PDB entry 9CHI | X-ray diffraction, 2.20 A resolution | chains C and D of the 4 polymer chains in the assembly

Chain C:
Molecule: Alpha-N-methyltransferase
From: Shewanella oneidensis MR-1
Reference sequence: Q8EGW3 (Q8EGW3_SHEON); residues 2-263 here = UniProt positions 2-263
Chain sequence (262 residues; each row starts with the number of its first residue):
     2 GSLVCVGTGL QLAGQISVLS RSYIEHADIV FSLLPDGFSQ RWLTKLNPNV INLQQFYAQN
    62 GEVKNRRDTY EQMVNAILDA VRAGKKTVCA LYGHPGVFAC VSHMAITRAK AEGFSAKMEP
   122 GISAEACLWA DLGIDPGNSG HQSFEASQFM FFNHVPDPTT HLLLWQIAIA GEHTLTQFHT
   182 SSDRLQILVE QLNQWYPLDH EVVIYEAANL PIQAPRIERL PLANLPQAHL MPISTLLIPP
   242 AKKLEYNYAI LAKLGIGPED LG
Residues lining bound ligands: S-adenosylhomocysteine (SAH): Leu11, Tyr93, Gly94, His95, Val98, Phe99, Ala100, Ile123, Ser124, Ala125, Trp166, Gln167, Tyr206, Glu207, Ala208, Asn210, Pro233, Ile234, Ser235, Thr236

Chain D:
Molecule: SonA
From: Shewanella oneidensis MR-1
Reference sequence: Q8EGW2 (Q8EGW2_SHEON); numbering as in UniProt (aligned over 3-70)
Chain sequence (68 residues; numbered 3 to 70; the number before each row is that of its first residue):
     3 GLSDFFTQLG QDAQLMEDYK QNPEAVMRAH GLTDEQINAV MTGDMEKLKT LSGDSSYQSA
    63 LVISHGNG
Not modelled in the structure: 3, 58-61
Construct notes: engineered mutation Ala62 (Tyr in Q8EGW2)

Interface between chain C and chain D:
Residue-residue contacts (63; chain C residue first):
  Leu13(C) - Phe8(D)  hydrophobic
  Leu13(C) - Thr9(D)
  Leu13(C) - Gly12(D)
  Ala14(C) - Thr9(D)
  Ala14(C) - Gln13(D)
  Gly15(C) - Gly12(D)
  Arg22(C) - Gln13(D)
  Leu34(C) - Ala62(D)
  Leu34(C) - Ile65(D)  hydrophobic
  Leu35(C) - Leu63(D)
  Pro36(C) - Leu63(D)  hydrophobic
  Gly38(C) - Asp56(D)
  Phe39(C) - Ser5(D)
  Phe39(C) - Phe8(D)  hydrophobic
  Phe39(C) - Leu50(D)
  Phe39(C) - Ser54(D)
  Arg42(C) - Ser5(D)  hydrogen bond
  Arg42(C) - Ser54(D)  hydrogen bond
  Arg42(C) - Asp56(D)  salt bridge
  Trp43(C) - Thr9(D)
  Trp43(C) - Gln13(D)
  Gln55(C) - Ala62(D)  hydrogen bond (side chain-backbone)
  Tyr58(C) - Ala62(D)  hydrogen bond (side chain-backbone)
  Tyr58(C) - Val64(D)  hydrogen bond (side chain-backbone)
  Arg67(C) - Val64(D)
  Arg67(C) - Ser66(D)  hydrogen bond (side chain-backbone)
  Arg67(C) - His67(D)
  Arg68(C) - His67(D)  hydrogen bond
  Arg68(C) - Asn69(D)
  Arg68(C) - Gly70(D)  hydrogen bond (side chain-backbone)
  Tyr71(C) - Val64(D)  hydrogen bond (side chain-backbone)
  Tyr71(C) - Ile65(D)  hydrogen bond (side chain-backbone)
  Tyr71(C) - Ser66(D)  hydrogen bond (side chain-backbone)
  Tyr71(C) - His67(D)
  Tyr93(C) - Leu63(D)  hydrogen bond (side chain-backbone)
  Tyr93(C) - Ile65(D)  hydrophobic
  Phe99(C) - Ile65(D)
  Phe99(C) - Ser66(D)  hydrogen bond (backbone-side chain)
  Ala100(C) - Ile65(D)
  Cys101(C) - Ile65(D)  hydrogen bond (backbone-backbone)
  Val102(C) - Ile65(D)  hydrophobic
  Glu146(C) - Gly68(D)
  Gln149(C) - Gly68(D)
  Phe152(C) - Gly68(D)
  Phe152(C) - Asn69(D)
  Phe153(C) - Gly68(D)
  Phe153(C) - Asn69(D)
  Phe153(C) - Gly70(D)
  Gln167(C) - Val64(D)
  Gln167(C) - Ser66(D)  hydrogen bond
  His174(C) - Asn69(D)  hydrogen bond (backbone-side chain)
  Leu176(C) - Asn69(D)
  Pro212(C) - Phe8(D)
  Pro212(C) - Leu11(D)  hydrophobic
  Pro212(C) - Met18(D)  hydrophobic
  Ile213(C) - Phe8(D)  hydrophobic
  Ile213(C) - Leu11(D)  hydrophobic
  Ile213(C) - Tyr21(D)
  Ile213(C) - Val42(D)  hydrophobic
  Ile213(C) - Met47(D)  hydrophobic
  Ile213(C) - Leu50(D)  hydrophobic
  Gln214(C) - Met47(D)
  Ile234(C) - Leu63(D)  hydrophobic
Other interface residues (no listed pair), chain C (39 interface residues in all): Asp37, Lys46, Leu92, Ser148, Ile170, Glu173, Leu211
Other interface residues (no listed pair), chain D (26 interface residues in all): Leu4, Asp6, Phe7, Lys51

Overview:
39 residues of chain C face 26 of chain D across their interface; the contacts include 16 hydrogen bonds and 1
salt bridge. Polar contacts include Arg42(C)-Asp56(D), Arg42(C)-Ser5(D) and Arg42(C)-Ser54(D). Ligands of
chain C: S-adenosylhomocysteine.
Chain C is Alpha-N-methyltransferase and chain D is SonA, both from Shewanella oneidensis MR-1; the structure,
Structure of the alpha-N-methyltransferase (SonM) and RiPP precursor (SonA-Y62A) heteromeric complex (bound to
SAH - structure ..., was determined by X-ray diffraction, deposited together with 9CGW, 9CH0, 9CH1, 9CH2,
9CH3, 9CH5, 9CH7 and 9CHK.
